5J2C - chains A and P of the 4 polymer chains in the assembly; structure by X-ray diffraction, 2.10 A resolution.

Chain A:
Name: DNA polymerase beta
Organism: Homo sapiens
Notes: EC 2.7.7.7, 4.2.99.-
UniProt: P06746 (DPOLB_HUMAN); residue numbers follow UniProt; this construct covers 1-335
Amino-acid sequence (335 residues; row label = number of the first residue in the row):
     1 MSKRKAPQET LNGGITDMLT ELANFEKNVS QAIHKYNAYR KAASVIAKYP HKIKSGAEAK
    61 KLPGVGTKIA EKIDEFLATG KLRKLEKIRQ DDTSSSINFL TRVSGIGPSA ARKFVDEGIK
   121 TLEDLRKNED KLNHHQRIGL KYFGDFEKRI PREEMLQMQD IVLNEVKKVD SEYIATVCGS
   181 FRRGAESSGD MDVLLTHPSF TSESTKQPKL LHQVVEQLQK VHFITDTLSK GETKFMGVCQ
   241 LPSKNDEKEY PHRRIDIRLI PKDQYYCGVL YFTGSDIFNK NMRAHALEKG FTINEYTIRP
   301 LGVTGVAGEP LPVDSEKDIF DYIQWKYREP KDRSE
Unresolved in the structure: 1-9
Swiss-Prot annotation at these positions:
  - region: Arg183 to Asp192 (DNA-binding)
  - active site: Lys72 (Nucleophile)
  - binding site (K(+)): Lys60, Leu62, Val65, Thr101, Val103, Ile106
  - binding site (Na(+)): Lys60, Leu62, Val65, Thr101, Val103, Ile106
  - binding site (dATP): Arg149, Ser180, Arg183, Gly189, Asp190
  - binding site (dCTP): Arg149, Ser180, Arg183, Gly189, Asp190
  - binding site (dGTP): Arg149, Ser180, Arg183, Gly189, Asp190, Asp192
  - binding site (dTTP): Arg149, Ser180, Arg183, Gly189, Asp190
  - binding site (Mg(2+)): Asp190, Asp192, Asp256
  - modified residue: Lys72 (N6-acetyllysine), Arg83 (Omega-N-methylarginine), Arg152 (Omega-N-methylarginine)
  - cross-link (Glycyl lysine isopeptide (Lys-Gly)): Lys41 (interchain with G-Cter in ubiquitin), Lys61 (interchain with G-Cter in ubiquitin), Lys81 (interchain with G-Cter in ubiquitin)
  - natural variant: Leu22 (L22P: Found in a gastric cancer sample; uncertain significance), Tyr39 (Y39C: Found in a gastric cancer sample; uncertain significance), Gly118 (G118V: Decreased DNA-directed DNA polymerase activity), Arg137 (R137Q: Decreased function in base-excision repair), Arg149 (R149I: Decreased DNA-directed DNA polymerase activity), Asp160 (D160N: Found in a gastric cancer sample; uncertain significance), Cys239 (C239R: Found in a gastric cancer sample; uncertain significance), Lys289 (K289M: Found in a colon cancer sample; uncertain significance), Asn294 (N294D: Found in a gastric cancer sample; uncertain significance), Glu295 (E295K: Found in a gastric cancer sample; uncertain significance)
  - mutagenesis: Phe25 (F25W: No effect on 5'-dRP lyase activity. Decreased ssDNA binding), His34 (H34G: Decreased 5'-dRP lyase activity. Decreased ssDNA binding), Lys35 (K35A: Decreased 5'-dRP lyase activity. Decreased ssDNA binding. Loss of 5'-dRP lyase activity; when associated with A-68 and A-72. Decreased ssDNA binding; when associated with A-68 and A-72 ...), Tyr39 (Y39F: No effect on 5'-dRP lyase activity; Y39Q: Abolishes DNA polymerase and 5'-dRP lyase activity), Lys41 (K41R: Abolishes ubiquitination; when associated with R-61 and R-81), Lys60 (K60A: Decreased 5'-dRP lyase activity. Decreased ssDNA binding), Lys61 (K61R: Abolishes ubiquitination; when associated with R-41 and R-81), Lys68 (K68A: No effect on 5'-dRP lyase activity. Decreased ssDNA binding. Loss of 5'-dRP lyase activity; when associated with A-35 and A-72. Decreased ssDNA binding; when associated with A-35 and A-72 ...), Glu71 (E71Q: No effect on 5'-dRP lyase activity. No effect on structure shown by circular dichroism. No effect on ssDNA binding), Lys72 (K72A: Severely reduced 5'-dRP lyase activity. Does not affect ssDNA binding. Loss of 5'-dRP lyase activity; when associated with A-35 and A-68. Decreased ssDNA binding ...), Glu75 (E75A: Slightly decreased 5'-dRP lyase activity. Decreased ssDNA binding. No effect on structure shown by circular dichroism), Lys81 (K81R: Abolishes ubiquitination; when associated with R-41 and R-61), 5 further mutagenesis entries in UniProt
Metal / ion sites: Na+ site 1: Lys60, Leu62, Val65 (shared with 1 residue of chain D); Na+ site 2: Thr101, Val103, Ile106 (shared with DG9(P) of chain P); Mg2+ site 1: Asp190, Asp192 (together with DUP); Mg2+ site 2: Asp190, Asp192, Asp256 (together with DUP)
Ligand contacts: DUP (2'-deoxyuridine 5'-alpha,beta-imido-triphosphate): Gly179, Ser180, Arg183, Ser188, Gly189, Asp190, Asp192, Asp256, Tyr271, Phe272, Thr273, Gly274, Ser275, Asp276, Asn279

Chain P:
Molecule: Primer Strand
Sequence (10 nucleotides; each row starts with the number of its first residue):
     1 GCTGATGCGA
Metal / ion sites: Na+: DG9 (shared with Thr101(A), Val103(A), Ile106(A) of chain A)

Interface between chain A and chain P:
Residue-residue contacts (17; chain A residue first):
  Lys27(A) with DA10(P), hydrogen bond to the phosphate
  Val103(A) with DG9(P), phosphate contact
  Ser104(A) with DG9(P), phosphate contact
  Gly105(A) with DC8(P), phosphate contact; DG9(P), hydrogen bond to the phosphate
  Ile106(A) with DG9(P), phosphate contact
  Gly107(A) with DC8(P), hydrogen bond to the phosphate
  Pro108(A) with DC8(P), phosphate contact
  Ser109(A) with DG7(P), phosphate contact; DC8(P), hydrogen bond to the phosphate
  Ala110(A) with DC8(P), hydrogen bond to the phosphate
  His135(A) with DG9(P), sugar contact
  Lys234(A) with DG9(P), base contact
  Met236(A) with DG9(P), sugar contact
  Arg254(A) with DG9(P), phosphate contact; DA10(P), salt bridge to the phosphate
  Asp256(A) with DA10(P), phosphate contact

Summary:
The interface between chain A and chain P involves 14 residues on one side and 4 on the other, with 5 hydrogen
bonds and 1 salt bridge. Among the polar pairs are Lys27(A)-DA10(P), Gly105(A)-DG9(P) and Gly107(A)-DC8(P).
Ligands of chain A: compound DUP.
Here chain A is DNA polymerase beta (Homo sapiens) and chain P is Primer Strand. Entry 5J2C (Ternary complex
crystal structure of DNA polymerase Beta with C:A mismatch at the primer terminus) was determined by X-ray
diffraction (same publication as 5J0O, 5J0P, 5J0Q, 5J0R, 5J0S, 5J0T and 16 further entries).
